Entry 7AOD (electron microscopy, 4.50 A resolution (low resolution: residue-level contacts below are approximate; hydrogen-bond / salt-bridge calls are withheld)); this record covers chains N and O of the 24 polymer chains in the assembly.

Chain N:
Molecule: Probable DNA-directed RNA polymerase I subunit RPA2
Source organism: Schizosaccharomyces pombe (strain 972 / ATCC 24843)
Notes: EC 2.7.7.6
UniProtKB: Q9P7X8 (RPA2_SCHPO); residues 1-1174 here = UniProt positions 1-1174
Amino-acid sequence (1174 residues; row label = number of the first residue in the row):
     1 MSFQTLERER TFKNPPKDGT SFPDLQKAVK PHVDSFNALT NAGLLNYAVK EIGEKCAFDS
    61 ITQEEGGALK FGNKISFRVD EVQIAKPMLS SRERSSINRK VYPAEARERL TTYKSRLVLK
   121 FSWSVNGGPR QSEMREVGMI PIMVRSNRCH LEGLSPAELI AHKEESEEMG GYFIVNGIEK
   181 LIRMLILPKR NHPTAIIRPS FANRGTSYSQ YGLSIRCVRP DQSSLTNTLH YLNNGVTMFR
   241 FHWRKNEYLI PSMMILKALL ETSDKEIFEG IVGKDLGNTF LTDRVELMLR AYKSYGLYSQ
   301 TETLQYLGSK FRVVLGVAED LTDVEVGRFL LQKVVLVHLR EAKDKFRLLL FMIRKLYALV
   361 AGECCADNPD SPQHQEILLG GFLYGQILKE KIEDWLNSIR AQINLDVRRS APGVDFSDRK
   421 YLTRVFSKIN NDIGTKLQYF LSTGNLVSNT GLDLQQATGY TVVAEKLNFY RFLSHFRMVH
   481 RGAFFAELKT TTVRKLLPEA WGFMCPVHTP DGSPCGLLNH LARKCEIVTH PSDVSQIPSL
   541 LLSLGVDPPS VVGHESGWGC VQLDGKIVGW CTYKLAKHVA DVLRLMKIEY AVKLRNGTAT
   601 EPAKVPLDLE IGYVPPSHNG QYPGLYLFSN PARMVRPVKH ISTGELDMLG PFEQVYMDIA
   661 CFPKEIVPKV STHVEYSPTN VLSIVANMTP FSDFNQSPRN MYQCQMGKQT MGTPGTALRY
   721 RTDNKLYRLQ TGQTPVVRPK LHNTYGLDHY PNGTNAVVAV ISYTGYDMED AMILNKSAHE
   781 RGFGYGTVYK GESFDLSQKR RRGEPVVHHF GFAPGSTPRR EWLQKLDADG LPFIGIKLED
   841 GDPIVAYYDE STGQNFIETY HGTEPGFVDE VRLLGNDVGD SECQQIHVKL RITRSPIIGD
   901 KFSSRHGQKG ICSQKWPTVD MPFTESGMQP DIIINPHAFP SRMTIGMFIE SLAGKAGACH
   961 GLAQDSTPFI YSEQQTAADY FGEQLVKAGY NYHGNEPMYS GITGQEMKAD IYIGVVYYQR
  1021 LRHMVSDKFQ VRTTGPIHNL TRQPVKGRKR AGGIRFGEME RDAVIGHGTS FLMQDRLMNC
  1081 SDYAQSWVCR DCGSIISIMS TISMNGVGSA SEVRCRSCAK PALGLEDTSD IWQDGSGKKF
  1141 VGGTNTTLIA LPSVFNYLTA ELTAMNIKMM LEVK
Unresolved in the structure: 1025-1028, 1047-1053, 1121-1127
Swiss-Prot annotation at these positions:
  - zinc finger: Cys-1089 to Cys-1118 (C4-type)
Bound ions: Zn2+: Cys-1089, Cys-1092, Cys-1115, Cys-1118

Chain O:
Molecule: DNA-directed RNA polymerases I and III subunit RPAC1
Source organism: Schizosaccharomyces pombe (strain 972 / ATCC 24843)
UniProtKB: O94616 (RPAC1_SCHPO); numbering as in UniProt (aligned over 1-348)
Amino-acid sequence (348 residues; each row starts with the number of its first residue):
     1 MAAVDRSRTE ISVLSDRVTD VGSVDFPGYY FDEDNIWDLD KFKKNLKVSI TSLDQETMVF
    61 EISGIDASIA NAFRRILIAE IPTLAFEFVY IINNTSIIQD EVLSHRIGLV PISADPDMFK
   121 WFQHPLPGQE ATHTDYDTVV FSLNKKCEFN KNAATDEKDP KRLYVNSEVY SGDLIWKPQG
   181 RQEERFADNP IRVVNPDIVV AKLRPGQEID LEAHAILGIG QDHAKFSPVA TASYRLLPTI
   241 HILSPIEGED AVKFQKCFPK GVIELEEGPD GKKQARVADV RKDTVSRECL RHPEFADKVQ
   301 LGRVRDHYLF SVESTGIMKP DVLFIKSIAV LKSKCLAVKS SLQNISSD
Unresolved in the structure: 1-28, 346-348

Interface between chain N and chain O:
Residue-residue contacts - 52 pairs, chain N then chain O:
  Lys-13(N) / Lys-158(O)
  Lys-13(N) / Asp-159(O)
  Pro-15(N) / Lys-158(O)
  Arg-719(N) / Ile-97(O)
  Arg-728(N) / Gln-99(O)
  Gln-730(N) / Gln-99(O)
  Gln-730(N) / Val-102(O)
  Lys-776(N) / Gln-221(O)
  Glu-780(N) / His-105(O)
  Glu-780(N) / His-223(O)
  Glu-780(N) / Ala-224(O)
  Tyr-785(N) / Glu-101(O)
  Tyr-789(N) / Gln-99(O)
  Arg-891(N) / Gln-99(O)
  Arg-891(N) / Asp-100(O)
  Arg-891(N) / Glu-101(O)
  Thr-893(N) / Glu-101(O)
  Thr-918(N) / Ile-78(O)
  Val-919(N) / Arg-74(O)
  Val-919(N) / Arg-75(O)
  Val-919(N) / Ile-78(O)
  Phe-923(N) / Arg-74(O)
  Phe-923(N) / Tyr-234(O)
  Glu-925(N) / Ser-233(O)
  Glu-925(N) / Arg-235(O)
  Glu-925(N) / Arg-303(O)
  Ser-926(N) / Ser-233(O)
  Gly-927(N) / Ser-233(O)
  Val-986(N) / Glu-288(O)
  Gly-989(N) / Thr-284(O)
  Gly-989(N) / Ser-286(O)
  Tyr-990(N) / Ser-286(O)
  Asn-991(N) / Ser-286(O)
  Asn-991(N) / Arg-287(O)
  Tyr-992(N) / Glu-288(O)
  Tyr-992(N) / Arg-291(O)
  His-993(N) / Arg-291(O)
  Pro-997(N) / Val-285(O)
  Pro-997(N) / Arg-287(O)
  Tyr-999(N) / Arg-235(O)
  Tyr-999(N) / Leu-236(O)
  Tyr-999(N) / Arg-303(O)
  Gly-1001(N) / Asn-71(O)
  Gly-1001(N) / Arg-74(O)
  Gly-1001(N) / Arg-75(O)
  Ile-1002(N) / Asn-71(O)
  Ile-1002(N) / Arg-75(O)
  Thr-1003(N) / Asn-71(O)
  Gly-1004(N) / Asn-71(O)
  Gly-1004(N) / Tyr-234(O)
  Glu-1006(N) / Arg-303(O)
  Asp-1010(N) / Arg-287(O)
Other interface residues (no listed pair), chain N (42 interface residues in all): Lys-17, Ser-777, Arg-781, Gly-782, Phe-867, Asp-869, Asp-920, Met-921, Gln-929, Ser-1000, Gln-1005
Other interface residues (no listed pair), chain O (33 interface residues in all): Ala-67, Ser-96, Ile-98, Leu-109, Asp-156, Asp-222, Lys-225

Overview:
Chain N and chain O form an interface of 42 and 33 residues respectively. Cys-1089(N), Cys-1092(N),
Cys-1115(N) and Cys-1118(N) form the Zn2+ site.
Chain N is Probable DNA-directed RNA polymerase I subunit RPA2 and chain O is DNA-directed RNA polymerases I
and III subunit RPAC1, both from Schizosaccharomyces pombe (strain 972 / ATCC 24843); the structure,
Schizosaccharomyces pombe RNA polymerase I (dimer), was determined by electron microscopy, deposited together
with 7AOC and 7AOE.
